4QUX - chains Z and a of the 28 polymer chains in the assembly; structure by X-ray diffraction, 3.00 A resolution.

Chain Z:
Molecule: Proteasome subunit beta type-6
Organism: Saccharomyces cerevisiae
Notes: EC 3.4.25.1
UniProt: P23724 (PSB6_YEAST); residues 1-222 here correspond to UniProt positions 20-241 (UniProt number = residue number + 19)
Chain sequence (222 residues; each row starts with the number of its first residue):
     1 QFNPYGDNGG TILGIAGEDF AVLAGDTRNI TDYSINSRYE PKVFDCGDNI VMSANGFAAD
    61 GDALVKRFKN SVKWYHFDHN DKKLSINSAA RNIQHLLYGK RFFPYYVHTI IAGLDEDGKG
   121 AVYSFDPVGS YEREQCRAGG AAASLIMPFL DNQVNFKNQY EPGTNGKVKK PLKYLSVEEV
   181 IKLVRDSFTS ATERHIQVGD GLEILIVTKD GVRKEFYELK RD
Bound ions: Mg2+: Thr192, His195, Val198

Chain a:
Molecule: Proteasome subunit beta type-7
Organism: Saccharomyces cerevisiae
Notes: EC 3.4.25.1
UniProt: P30657 (PSB7_YEAST); residues -12 to 233 here correspond to UniProt positions 21-266 (UniProt number = residue number + 33)
Chain sequence (246 residues; row label = number of the first residue in the row; numbers below 1 keep their minus sign (Thr-12 is residue -12)):
   -12 TQIANAGASP MVNTQQPIVT GTSVISMKYD NGVIIAADNL GSYGSLLRFN GVERLIPVGD
    48 NTVVGISGDI SDMQHIERLL KDLVTENAYD NPLADAEEAL EPSYIFEYLA TVMYQRRSKM
   108 NPLWNAIIVA GVQSNGDQFL RYVNLLGVTY SSPTLATGFG AHMANPLLRK VVDRESDIPK
   168 TTVQVAEEAI VNAMRVLYYR DARSSRNFSL AIIDKNTGLT FKKNLQVENM KWDFAKDIKG
   228 YGTQKI
Unresolved in the structure: -12 to 0

How chain Z and chain a interact:
Contacting residue pairs (40):
  Gln1(Z) - Thr1(a)  hydrogen bond
  Phe2(Z) - Thr1(a)
  Phe2(Z) - Arg104(a)
  Phe2(Z) - Met107(a)
  Phe2(Z) - Pro109(a)  hydrophobic
  Phe2(Z) - Leu132(a)  hydrophobic
  Phe2(Z) - Leu133(a)  hydrophobic
  Asn3(Z) - Leu133(a)
  Pro4(Z) - Arg104(a)  hydrogen bond (backbone-side chain)
  Pro4(Z) - Met107(a)  hydrophobic
  Pro4(Z) - Leu133(a)
  Tyr5(Z) - Arg104(a)
  Asn8(Z) - Val135(a)
  Ser34(Z) - His149(a)  hydrogen bond
  Ile35(Z) - Arg156(a)  hydrogen bond (backbone-side chain)
  Asn36(Z) - Tyr137(a)  hydrogen bond
  Asn36(Z) - Ser139(a)
  Asn36(Z) - Arg156(a)
  Ser37(Z) - Ser138(a)  hydrogen bond (side chain-backbone)
  Glu40(Z) - Arg128(a)  salt bridge
  Glu40(Z) - Tyr137(a)
  Glu40(Z) - Ser138(a)  hydrogen bond (side chain-backbone)
  Phe57(Z) - Arg104(a)
  Phe57(Z) - Leu133(a)
  Phe57(Z) - Val135(a)  hydrophobic
  Ala59(Z) - Tyr101(a)
  Ala59(Z) - Leu133(a)
  Ala59(Z) - Gly134(a)
  Ala59(Z) - Val135(a)
  Asp60(Z) - Tyr101(a)  hydrogen bond
  Asp60(Z) - Arg104(a)  salt bridge
  Asp62(Z) - Thr136(a)  hydrogen bond
  Ala63(Z) - Tyr101(a)
  Lys66(Z) - Glu94(a)  salt bridge
  Phe103(Z) - Arg104(a)
  Phe103(Z) - Ser105(a)
  Tyr105(Z) - Tyr101(a)
  Glu218(Z) - Arg161(a)  salt bridge
  Arg221(Z) - Asp160(a)  salt bridge
  Arg221(Z) - Arg161(a)
Interface residues without a listed pair, chain Z (25 interface residues in all): Gly6, Asn29, Tyr39, Lys100
Interface residues without a listed pair, chain a (22 interface residues in all): Trp111, Leu142

Summary:
25 residues of chain Z and 22 residues of chain a are in contact, with 9 hydrogen bonds and 5 salt bridges.
Among the polar pairs are Glu40(Z)-Arg128(a), Asp60(Z)-Arg104(a) and Lys66(Z)-Glu94(a). The Mg2+ site is built
by Thr192(Z), His195(Z) and Val198(Z).
Chain Z is Proteasome subunit beta type-6 and chain a is Proteasome subunit beta type-7, both from
Saccharomyces cerevisiae; the structure, yCP beta5-A49T-mutant, was determined by X-ray diffraction, deposited
together with 4QUY, 4QV0, 4QV1, 4QV3, 4QV4, 4QV5 and 42 further entries.
